PDB entry 6GJ3 | electron microscopy, 4.30 A resolution (low resolution: residue-level contacts below are approximate; hydrogen-bond / salt-bridge calls are withheld) | chains C and G of the 7 polymer chains in the assembly

Chain C:
Protein: TssG
Organism: Escherichia coli
Reference sequence: H4UNW2 (H4UNW2_ECOLX); residues 100-366 here correspond to UniProt positions 1-267 (UniProt number = residue number - 99)
Amino-acid sequence (267 residues; each row starts with the number of its first residue):
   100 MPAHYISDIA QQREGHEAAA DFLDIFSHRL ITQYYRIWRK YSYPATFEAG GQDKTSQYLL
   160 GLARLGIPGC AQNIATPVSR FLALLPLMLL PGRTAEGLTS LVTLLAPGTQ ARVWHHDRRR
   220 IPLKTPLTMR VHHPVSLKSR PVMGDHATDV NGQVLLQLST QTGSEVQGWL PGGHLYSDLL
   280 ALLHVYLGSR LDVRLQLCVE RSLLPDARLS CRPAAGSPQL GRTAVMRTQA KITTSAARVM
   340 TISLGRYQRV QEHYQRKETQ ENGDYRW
Unresolved in the structure: 100-214, 251-300, 327-366
Differences from the reference sequence: conflict Thr-332 (Ala233 in H4UNW2)

Chain G:
Protein: TssK
Organism: Escherichia coli
Reference sequence: H4UNX9 (H4UNX9_ECOLX); residues 1-445 here = UniProt positions 1-445
Amino-acid sequence (445 residues; each row starts with the number of its first residue):
     1 MKIYRPLWED GAFLMPQQFQ QQAAWDVHLA DSVARMGLAH PWGVVAAEFD DSLLPLSRLN
    61 ATRLIVRFPD GTLIDTERAD NLPPVCDLST VSDRSLVDIV LALPLLNANG GNLDNGSESE
   121 RPRRWKSERV NVQELAGHEQ SEVAVLRHNL TLRMAHQENA AWLTCPVTRL VRDAQGQWCR
   181 DPRFIPPLLT LSASPSLMTE LLELLHHLQA RRQRLMSMRR ENNARLADFA VADVSLFWLL
   241 NALNSAEPVL KELLDMPYRH PELLYRELAR LAGSLLTFSL EHNVDAVPAY HHETPENVFP
   301 PLLSLLNRLL EASLPSRVVF IELKQKGVMW EGALHDARLR EGADFWLSVR SSMPGHELQT
   361 KFPQLCKAGS PDDVSEVVNV ALSGVIIRPV THVPAAIPLR LENQYFALDL STDAARAMLD
   421 AGRCTFYTPA SLGDVKLELF AVLRT
Unresolved in the structure: 445
Differences from the reference sequence: conflict Leu-202 (Ala in H4UNX9)

How chain C and chain G interact:
Residue-residue contacts - 13 pairs, chain C then chain G:
  Thr-224(C) / Glu-120(G)
  Asp-244(C) / Asn-109(G)
  His-245(C) / Asn-109(G)
  Ser-316(C) / Leu-14(G)
  Pro-317(C) / Phe-13(G)
  Gln-318(C) / Ala-12(G)
  Gln-318(C) / Phe-13(G)
  Leu-319(C) / Gly-11(G)
  Leu-319(C) / Ala-12(G)
  Leu-319(C) / Phe-13(G)
  Arg-321(C) / Gly-11(G)
  Arg-321(C) / Ala-12(G)
  Arg-321(C) / Leu-14(G)
Other interface residues (no listed pair), chain C (12 interface residues in all): Pro-225, Leu-308, Ser-309, Thr-322
Other interface residues (no listed pair), chain G (9 interface residues in all): Asp-10, Glu-118, Ser-141

In short:
The interface between chain C and chain G involves 12 residues on one side and 9 on the other.
Here chain C is TssG and chain G is TssK, both from Escherichia coli. Entry 6GJ3 (The baseplate complex from
the type VI secretion system) was determined by electron microscopy, deposited together with 6GIY and 6GJ1.
